8UMI - chains Q and P of the 30 polymer chains in the assembly; structure by electron microscopy, 3.70 A resolution.

Chain Q:
Name: Transcription initiation factor IIF subunit alpha
Source organism: Saccharomyces cerevisiae
UniProt: P41895 (T2FA_YEAST); residue numbers follow UniProt; this construct covers 1-735
Sequence (735 residues; numbered 1 to 735; the number before each row is that of its first residue):
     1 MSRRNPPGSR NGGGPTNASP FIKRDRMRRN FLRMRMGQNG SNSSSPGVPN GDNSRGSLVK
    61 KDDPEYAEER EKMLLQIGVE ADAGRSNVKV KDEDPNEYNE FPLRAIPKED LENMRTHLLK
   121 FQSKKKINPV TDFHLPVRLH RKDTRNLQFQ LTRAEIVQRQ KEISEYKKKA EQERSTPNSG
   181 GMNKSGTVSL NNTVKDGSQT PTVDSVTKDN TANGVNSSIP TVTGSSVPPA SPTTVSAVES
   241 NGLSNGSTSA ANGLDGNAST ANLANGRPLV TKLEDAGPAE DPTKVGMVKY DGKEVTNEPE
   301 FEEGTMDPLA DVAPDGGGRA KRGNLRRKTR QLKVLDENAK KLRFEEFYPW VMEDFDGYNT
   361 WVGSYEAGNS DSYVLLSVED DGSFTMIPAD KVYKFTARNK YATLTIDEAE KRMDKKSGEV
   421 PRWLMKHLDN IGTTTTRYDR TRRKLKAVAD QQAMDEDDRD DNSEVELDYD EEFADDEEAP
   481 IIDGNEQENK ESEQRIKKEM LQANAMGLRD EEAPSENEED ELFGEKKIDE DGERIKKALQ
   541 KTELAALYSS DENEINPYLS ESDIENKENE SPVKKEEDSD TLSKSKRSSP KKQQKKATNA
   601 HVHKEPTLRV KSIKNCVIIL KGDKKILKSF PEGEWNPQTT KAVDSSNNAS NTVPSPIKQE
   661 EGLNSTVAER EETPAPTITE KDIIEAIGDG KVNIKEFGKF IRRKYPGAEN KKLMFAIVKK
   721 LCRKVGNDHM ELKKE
Unresolved in the structure: 1-15, 36-93, 165-324, 448-735
Curated features (UniProtKB/Swiss-Prot):
  - modified residue: S198 (Phosphoserine), T200 (Phosphothreonine), S515 (Phosphoserine), S560 (Phosphoserine), S562 (Phosphoserine), S571 (Phosphoserine), S655 (Phosphoserine)

Chain P:
Name: Transcription initiation factor IIF subunit beta
Source organism: Saccharomyces cerevisiae
UniProt: A0A6A5PZ00 (A0A6A5PZ00_YEASX); numbering as in UniProt (aligned over 1-400)
Sequence (400 residues; each row starts with the number of its first residue):
     1 MSSGSAGAPA LSNNSTNSVA KEKSGNISGD EYLSQEEEVF DGNDIENNET KVYEESLDLD
    61 LERSNRQVWL VRLPMFLAEK WRDRNNLHGQ ELGKIRINKD GSKITLLLNE NDNDSIPHEY
   121 DLELTKKVVE NEYVFTEQNL KKYQQRKKEL EADPEKQRQA YLKKQEREEE LKKKQQQQKR
   181 RNNRKKFNHR VMTDRDGRDR YIPYVKTIPK KTAIVGTVCH ECQVMPSMND PNYHKIVEQR
   241 RNIVKLNNKE RITTLDETVG VTMSHTGMSM RSDNSNFLKV GREKAKSNIK SIRMPKKEIL
   301 DYLFKLFDEY DYWSLKGLKE RTRQPEAHLK ECLDKVATLV KKGPYAFKYT LRPEYKKLKE
   361 EERKATLGEL ADEQTGSAGD NAQGDAEADL EDEIEMEDVV
Unresolved in the structure: 1-53, 143-197, 244-294, 339-400

How chain Q and chain P interact:
Residue-residue contacts - 97 pairs, chain Q then chain P:
  D94(Q) with R96(P), salt bridge; I97(P)
  P95(Q) with K99(P)
  E97(Q) with I97(P); N98(P); K99(P)
  Y98(Q) with I95(P), hydrogen bond (side chain-backbone); R96(P); I97(P), hydrophobic
  E100(Q) with K94(P), salt bridge; I95(P), hydrogen bond (side chain-backbone)
  F101(Q) with E91(P)
  P102(Q) with E91(P); G93(P)
  L103(Q) with W81(P), hydrophobic; G89(P); Q90(P); E91(P)
  R104(Q) with G89(P)
  A105(Q) with L87(P); H88(P); G89(P)
  I106(Q) with L87(P), hydrophobic
  K108(Q) with R84(P), hydrogen bond (side chain-backbone); H88(P), hydrogen bond
  L111(Q) with R84(P); L87(P), hydrophobic
  N113(Q) with Q138(P); N139(P), hydrogen bond (backbone-backbone)
  M114(Q) with E137(P); Q138(P)
  R115(Q) with T136(P); E137(P), hydrogen bond (backbone-backbone)
  T116(Q) with F135(P); T136(P)
  H117(Q) with V134(P); F135(P), hydrogen bond (backbone-backbone)
  L118(Q) with E132(P); Y133(P); V134(P), hydrophobic; F135(P)
  L119(Q) with E132(P); Y133(P), hydrogen bond (backbone-backbone)
  K120(Q) with E132(P), salt bridge
  F121(Q) with N131(P)
  S123(Q) with N131(P), hydrogen bond (backbone-side chain)
  K124(Q) with E130(P)
  K125(Q) with N131(P)
  K126(Q) with N131(P); Y133(P)
  I127(Q) with N131(P), hydrogen bond (backbone-side chain); Y133(P), hydrogen bond (backbone-side chain)
  N128(Q) with Y133(P)
  V130(Q) with L61(P), hydrophobic; S64(P)
  P136(Q) with D58(P)
  V137(Q) with D58(P); L59(P), hydrophobic
  R138(Q) with D58(P)
  L139(Q) with P209(P)
  H140(Q) with T207(P); P209(P)
  R141(Q) with T207(P), hydrogen bond (backbone-side chain)
  Q150(Q) with Y201(P)
  L151(Q) with Y201(P)
  T152(Q) with Y201(P)
  E155(Q) with Y201(P)
  I156(Q) with Y201(P), hydrophobic
  W350(Q) with E137(P)
  D371(Q) with R82(P), hydrogen bond (backbone-side chain)
  S372(Q) with V71(P); R72(P); L73(P), hydrogen bond (side chain-backbone)
  Y373(Q) with L70(P), hydrophobic; V71(P); R82(P), hydrogen bond (backbone-side chain); E221(P)
  V374(Q) with W69(P); L70(P); V71(P), hydrogen bond (backbone-backbone)
  L375(Q) with W69(P); L70(P), hydrophobic; V134(P), hydrophobic
  L376(Q) with V68(P); W69(P), hydrogen bond (backbone-backbone)
  S377(Q) with Q67(P), hydrogen bond (side chain-backbone); V68(P)
  V378(Q) with R66(P), hydrogen bond (backbone-side chain); Q67(P), hydrogen bond (backbone-backbone)
  E379(Q) with R66(P), hydrogen bond (backbone-side chain)
  D380(Q) with R63(P), salt bridge; R66(P), salt bridge
  M386(Q) with W81(P), hydrophobic; L87(P)
  P388(Q) with R82(P)
  A389(Q) with R82(P), hydrogen bond (backbone-side chain)
  R440(Q) with R198(P)
Interface residues without a listed pair, chain Q (58 interface residues in all): P129, K142, S370
Interface residues without a listed pair, chain P (49 interface residues in all): L57, N85, N86, V205, T212, V215

Overview:
58 residues of chain Q face 49 of chain P across their interface, with 22 hydrogen bonds and 5 salt bridges.
Polar pairs include D94(Q)-R96(P), E100(Q)-K94(P) and K120(Q)-E132(P).
Chain Q is Transcription initiation factor IIF subunit alpha and chain P is Transcription initiation factor
IIF subunit beta, both from Saccharomyces cerevisiae; the structure, consensus map of PICdeltaTFIIK form1, was
determined by electron microscopy.
